7UZK - chains I and M of the 19 polymer chains in the assembly; structure by electron microscopy, 3.00 A resolution.

== Chain I ==
Protein: V-type proton ATPase subunit E 1
From: Rattus norvegicus
UniProt: Q6PCU2 (VATE1_RAT); numbering as in UniProt (aligned over 1-226)
Sequence (226 residues; row label = number of the first residue in the row):
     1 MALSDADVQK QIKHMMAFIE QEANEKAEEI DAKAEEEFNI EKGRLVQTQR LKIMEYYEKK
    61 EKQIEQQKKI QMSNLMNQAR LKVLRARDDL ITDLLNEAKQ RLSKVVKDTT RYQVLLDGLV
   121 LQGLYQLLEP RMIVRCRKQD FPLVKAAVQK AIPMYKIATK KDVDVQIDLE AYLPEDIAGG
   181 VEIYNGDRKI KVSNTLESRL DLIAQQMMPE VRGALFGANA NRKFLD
Unresolved in the structure: 1-59
Swiss-Prot annotation at these positions:
  - modified residue: A2 (N-acetylalanine), Y56 (Phosphotyrosine)

== Chain M ==
Protein: V-type proton ATPase subunit G
From: Rattus norvegicus
UniProt: B2GUV5 (B2GUV5_RAT); numbering as in UniProt (aligned over 1-118)
Sequence (118 residues; row label = number of the first residue in the row):
     1 MASQSQGIQQ LLQAEKRAAE KVSEARKRKN RRLKQAKEEA QAEIEQYRLQ REKEFKAKEA
    61 AALGSHGSCS SEVEKETQEK MTILQNYFEQ NRDEVLDNLL AFVCDIRPEI HENYRING
Unresolved in the structure: 1-54, 117-118

== Interface between chain I and chain M ==
Residue-residue contacts (58):
  K60(I) - F55(M)
  K60(I) - E59(M)  salt bridge
  E61(I) - K58(M)  salt bridge
  I64(I) - E59(M)
  I64(I) - A62(M)  hydrophobic
  Q71(I) - H66(M)
  L75(I) - H66(M)
  L75(I) - S70(M)
  A79(I) - V73(M)  hydrophobic
  A79(I) - T77(M)
  K82(I) - E74(M)  salt bridge
  K82(I) - T77(M)
  V83(I) - L84(M)
  A86(I) - M81(M)  hydrophobic
  R87(I) - L84(M)
  L90(I) - F88(M)
  L94(I) - V95(M)  hydrophobic
  L94(I) - L96(M)
  E97(I) - R92(M)  salt bridge
  E97(I) - L96(M)
  A98(I) - L96(M)
  R101(I) - L96(M)
  R101(I) - D97(M)  salt bridge
  R101(I) - L100(M)
  L102(I) - L100(M)
  L102(I) - V103(M)  hydrophobic
  L102(I) - C104(M)  hydrophobic
  G118(I) - I106(M)
  G118(I) - P108(M)
  L119(I) - I106(M)  hydrophobic
  Q122(I) - I106(M)
  Q122(I) - R107(M)
  Q122(I) - P108(M)
  Y125(I) - P108(M)  hydrophobic
  Y125(I) - E109(M)
  Y125(I) - I110(M)  hydrophobic
  L128(I) - Y114(M)  hydrophobic
  T159(I) - I110(M)
  T159(I) - Y114(M)  hydrogen bond (backbone-side chain)
  T159(I) - I116(M)
  K160(I) - I116(M)
  K161(I) - Y114(M)
  K161(I) - I116(M)  hydrogen bond (side chain-backbone)
  R199(I) - F102(M)  hydrogen bond (side chain-backbone)
  R199(I) - V103(M)  hydrogen bond (side chain-backbone)
  R199(I) - D105(M)
  I203(I) - F102(M)  hydrophobic
  M207(I) - L99(M)  hydrophobic
  M207(I) - F102(M)  hydrophobic
  V211(I) - V95(M)  hydrophobic
  V211(I) - L99(M)  hydrophobic
  A214(I) - N91(M)
  A214(I) - V95(M)  hydrophobic
  L215(I) - Y87(M)
  L215(I) - F88(M)
  L215(I) - R92(M)
  L215(I) - V95(M)  hydrophobic
  F216(I) - L84(M)  hydrophobic
Interface residues without a listed pair, chain I (38 interface residues in all): M72, L115, L121, Q126, A158, L200, A204
Interface residues without a listed pair, chain M (35 interface residues in all): C69, K80, Q85, N98

== Summary ==
38 residues of chain I face 35 of chain M across their interface; the contacts include 4 hydrogen bonds and 5
salt bridges. Polar pairs include K60(I)-E59(M), E61(I)-K58(M) and K82(I)-E74(M).
Chain I is V-type proton ATPase subunit E 1 and chain M is V-type proton ATPase subunit G, both from Rattus
norvegicus; the structure, Rat Kidney V1 complex lacking subunit H with SidK and NCOA7B, State 1, was
determined by electron microscopy.
